PDB entry 8Y3C | electron microscopy, 5.21 A resolution (low resolution: residue-level contacts below are approximate; hydrogen-bond / salt-bridge calls are withheld) | chains I and O of the 16 polymer chains in the assembly

Chain I:
Molecule: 250-nt DNA strand
Sequence (250 nucleotides; each row starts with the number of its first residue):
     1 ATCGGATGTA TATATCTGAC ACGTGCCTGG AGACTAGGGA GTAATCCCCT TGGCGGTTAA
    61 AACGCGGGGG ACAGCGCGTA CGTGCGTTTA AGCGGTGCTA GAGCTGTCTA CGACCAATTG
   121 AGCTCGAGCC TGGAGACTAG GGAGTAATCC CCTTGGCGGT TAAAACGCGG GGGACAGCGC
   181 GTACGTGCGT TTAAGCGGTG CTAGAGCTGT CTACGACCAA TTGAGCGGCC TCGGCACCGG
   241 GATTCTCGAT

Chain O:
Protein: Histone H3.1
Organism: Homo sapiens
UniProt: P68431 (H31_HUMAN); residues 0-135 here correspond to UniProt positions 1-136 (UniProt number = residue number + 1)
Amino-acid sequence (139 residues; each row starts with the number of its first residue; numbers below 1 keep their minus sign (Gly-3 is residue -3)):
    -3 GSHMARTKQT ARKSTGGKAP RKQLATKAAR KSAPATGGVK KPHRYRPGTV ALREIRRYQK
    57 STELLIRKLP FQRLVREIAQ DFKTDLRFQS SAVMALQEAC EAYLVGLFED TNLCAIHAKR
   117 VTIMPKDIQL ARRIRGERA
Disordered / not traced: -3 to 38, 135
Construct notes: expression tag (-3 to -1)
UniProt features mapped onto this chain:
  - modified residue: Arg2 (Asymmetric dimethylarginine), Thr3 (Phosphothreonine), Lys4 (Allysine), Gln5 (5-glutamyl dopamine), Thr6 (Phosphothreonine), Arg8 (Citrulline), Lys9 (N6,N6,N6-trimethyllysine), Ser10 (ADP-ribosylserine), Thr11 (Phosphothreonine), Lys14 (N6-(2-hydroxyisobutyryl)lysine), Arg17 (Asymmetric dimethylarginine), Lys18 (N6-(2-hydroxyisobutyryl)lysine), Lys23 (N6-(2-hydroxyisobutyryl)lysine), Arg26 (Citrulline), Lys27 (N6,N6,N6-trimethyllysine), Ser28 (ADP-ribosylserine), Lys36 (N6,N6,N6-trimethyllysine), Lys37 (N6-methyllysine), Tyr41 (Phosphotyrosine), Lys56 (N6,N6,N6-trimethyllysine) and 8 more in UniProt
  - lipidation: Lys18 (N6-decanoyllysine)

Interface between chain I and chain O:
Pairs across the interface - 15 pairs, chain I then chain O:
  DC151(I) - Arg83(O)
  DC152(I) - Arg83(O)
  DT153(I) - Arg72(O)
  DT153(I) - Phe84(O)
  DG173(I) - Lys115(O)
  DG173(I) - Arg116(O)
  DG173(I) - Val117(O)
  DG173(I) - Thr118(O)
  DC245(I) - Tyr41(O)
  DT246(I) - His39(O)
  DT246(I) - Arg40(O)
  DT246(I) - Tyr41(O)
  DT246(I) - Arg42(O)
  DT246(I) - Thr45(O)
  DC247(I) - Arg40(O)
Interface residues without a listed pair, chain I (12 interface residues in all): DG169, DG170, DG171, DG172, DA174
Interface residues without a listed pair, chain O (15 interface residues in all): Pro43, Met120, Lys122

In short:
Chain I and chain O form an interface of 12 and 15 residues respectively.
Here chain I is a 250-nt DNA strand and chain O is Histone H3.1 (Homo sapiens). Entry 8Y3C (Cryo-EM structure
of the overlapping di-nucleosome (closed form)) was determined by electron microscopy, deposited together with
8Y3D, 8Y3E and 8Y3F.
